Entry 6CUR (X-ray diffraction, 1.73 A resolution); this record covers chains A and B of the 3 polymer chains in the assembly.

[Chain A]
Protein: GTPase HRas
From: Homo sapiens
UniProtKB: P01112 (RASH_HUMAN); residues 1-166 here = UniProt positions 1-166
Sequence (167 residues; row label = number of the first residue in the row; numbering starts at 0):
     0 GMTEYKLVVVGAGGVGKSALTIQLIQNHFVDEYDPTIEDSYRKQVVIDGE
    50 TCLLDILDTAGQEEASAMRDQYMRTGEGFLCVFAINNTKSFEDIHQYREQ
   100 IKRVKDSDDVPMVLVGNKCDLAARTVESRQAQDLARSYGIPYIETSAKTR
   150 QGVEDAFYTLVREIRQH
Disordered / not traced: 0
Differences from the reference sequence: expression tag (0); engineered mutation Ala-64 (Tyr in P01112)
Modified residues: Cys-51 (S-hydroxycysteine; CSO)
Curated features (UniProtKB/Swiss-Prot):
  - region: His-166 (Hypervariable region)
  - motif: Tyr-32 to Tyr-40 (Effector region)
  - binding site (GTP): Gly-13 to Ala-18, Val-29 to Thr-35, Ala-59, Gly-60, Asn-116 to Asp-119, Ser-145 to Lys-147
  - modified residue: Met-1 (N-acetylmethionine), Thr-2 (N-acetylthreonine), Cys-118 (S-nitrosocysteine)
  - glycosylation: Thr-35 (Microbial infection: O-linked (Glc) threonine)
  - natural variant: Gly-12 (G12A: In CSTLO; G12C: In CSTLO; G12D: In CSTLO; G12E: In CSTLO; G12S: In CSTLO and CMEMS; G12V: In CSTLO, bladder carcinoma and CMEMS), Gly-13 (G13C: In CSTLO; G13D: In CSTLO; G13R: In SFM), Gln-22 (Q22K: In CMEMS), Glu-37 (E37EE: In CSTLO), Thr-58 (T58I: In CSTLO), Gln-61 (Q61K: In NMTC2; Q61L: In melanoma), Glu-63 (E63K: In CMEMS), Ser-89 (S89C: Found in a patient with severe fetal hydrops and pleural effusion; uncertain significance), Lys-117 (K117R: In CSTLO), Ala-146 (A146T: In CSTLO; A146V: In CSTLO)
  - mutagenesis: Ser-17 (S17N: Dominant negative. Prevents PLCE1 EGF-induced recruitment to plasma membrane. No effect on subcellular location of isoform 2), Asn-26 (N26G: Loss of interaction with PLCE1; when associated with V-12), Val-29 (V29A: No effect on interaction with PLCE1; when associated with V-12), Tyr-32 (Y32F: Loss of interaction and recruitment to plasma membrane of PLCE1; when associated with V-12), Pro-34 (P34G: No effect on interaction with PLCE1; when associated with V-12), Thr-35 (T35S: Loss of interaction with PLCE1; when associated with V-12), Glu-37 (E37G: No effect on interaction with PLCE1; when associated with V-12), Asp-38 (D38N: No effect on interaction with PLCE1; when associated with V-12), Ser-39 (S39C: No effect on interaction with PLCE1; when associated with V-12), Ala-59 (A59T: Loss of GTPase activity and creation of an autophosphorylation site), Gln-61 (Q61I: Moderately increased transformation of cultured cell lines; Q61R: Promotes interaction with SHOC2 and PP1C; Q61V: Strongly increased transformation of cultured cell lines), Ala-83 (A83T: GTP-binding activity reduced by factor of 30), 4 further mutagenesis entries in UniProt
Metal / ion sites: Mg2+: Ser-17, Thr-35 (together with GMP-PNP)
Ligand contacts: GMP-PNP (GNP; phosphoaminophosphonic acid-guanylate ester): Ala-11, Gly-12, Gly-13, Val-14, Gly-15, Lys-16, Ser-17, Ala-18, Phe-28, Val-29, Asp-30, Glu-31, Tyr-32, Asp-33, Pro-34, Thr-35, Thr-58, Ala-59, Gly-60, Gln-61, Asn-116, Lys-117, Asp-119, Leu-120, Ser-145, Ala-146, Lys-147

[Chain B]
Protein: Son of sevenless homolog 1
From: Homo sapiens
UniProtKB: Q07889 (SOS1_HUMAN); residue numbers follow UniProt; this construct covers 566-1046
Sequence (482 residues; each row starts with the number of its first residue):
   565 GQMRLPSADVYRFAEPDSEENIIFEENMQPKAGIPIIKAGTVIKLIERLT
   615 YHMYADPNFVRTFLTTYRSFCKPQELLSLIIERFEIPEPEPTEADRIAIE
   665 NGDQPLSAELKRFRKEYIQPVQLRVLNVCRHWVEHHFYDFERDAYLLQRM
   715 EEFIGTVRGKAMKKWVESITKIIQRKKIARDNGPGHNITFQSSPPTVEWH
   765 ISRPGHIETFDLLTLHPIEIARQLTLLESDLYRAVQPSELVGSVWTKEDK
   815 EINSPNLLKMIRHTTNLTLWFEKCIVETENLEERVAVVSRIIEILQVFQE
   865 LNNFNGVLEVVSAMNSSPVYRLDHTFEQIPSRQKKILEEAHELSEDHYKK
   915 YLAKLRSINPPCVPFFGIYLTNILKTEEGNPEVLKRHGKELINFSKRRKV
   965 AEITGEIQQYQNQPYCLRVESDIKRFFENLNPMGNSMEKEFTDYLFNKSL
  1015 EIEPRNPKPLPRFPKKYSYPLKSPGVRPSNPR
Disordered / not traced: 591-596, 744-750
Differences from the reference sequence: expression tag (565)
Ligand contacts: FFY (N~2~-(3-chloro-4-fluorophenyl)-N~4~-[(1R)-1-cyclopropylethyl]-8-(1,2,3,6-tetrahydropyridin-4-yl)quinazoline-2,4-diamine): Val-852, Met-878, Asn-879, Val-883, Tyr-884, Arg-885, Leu-886, Asp-887, Thr-889, Phe-890, Ile-893, Leu-901, Glu-902, His-905
Reported in the primary citation:
  - binding site for FFY: Asp-887, Glu-902
  - conformationally variable residues (side-chain flip): Phe-890

[Interface between chain A and chain B]
Residue-residue contacts (64):
  Met-1(A) with Arg-920(B)
  Gln-22(A) with Thr-753(B)
  Ile-24(A) with Asn-976(B)
  Gln-25(A) with Ile-752(B); Asn-976(B)
  Asn-26(A) with Asn-751(B); Ile-752(B); Thr-753(B), hydrogen bond (backbone-backbone); Phe-754(B); Pro-978(B)
  His-27(A) with Asn-751(B), hydrogen bond (side chain-backbone)
  Glu-31(A) with Arg-739(B)
  Asp-33(A) with Arg-694(B), hydrogen bond (backbone-side chain); Ser-732(B); Ile-736(B); Arg-739(B), salt bridge
  Pro-34(A) with Arg-694(B); Trp-729(B), hydrogen bond (backbone-side chain); Ser-732(B)
  Thr-35(A) with Trp-729(B), hydrogen bond (backbone-side chain)
  Ile-36(A) with Leu-687(B); Leu-690(B); Asn-691(B); Trp-729(B)
  Glu-37(A) with Ala-619(B); Pro-621(B); Asn-691(B), hydrogen bond (backbone-side chain); His-695(B)
  Asp-38(A) with Arg-694(B), salt bridge; His-695(B), salt bridge
  Ser-39(A) with Pro-621(B); Asn-622(B), hydrogen bond
  Arg-41(A) with Gln-973(B)
  Lys-42(A) with Gln-973(B)
  Gln-43(A) with Leu-919(B), hydrogen bond (side chain-backbone); Arg-920(B); Ser-921(B); Ile-922(B), hydrogen bond (side chain-backbone); Pro-924(B); Gln-973(B), hydrogen bond (backbone-side chain); Tyr-974(B), hydrogen bond
  Val-44(A) with Asn-923(B)
  Val-45(A) with Ser-921(B); Ile-922(B); Asn-923(B), hydrogen bond (backbone-side chain)
  Thr-50(A) with Arg-920(B); Ser-921(B), hydrogen bond (side chain-backbone)
  Leu-56(A) with Pro-621(B), hydrophobic
  Gln-61(A) with Lys-728(B), hydrogen bond; Trp-729(B)
  Glu-63(A) with Ala-725(B); Lys-728(B), salt bridge; Trp-729(B)
  Ala-66(A) with Lys-679(B)
  Met-67(A) with Pro-684(B), hydrophobic; Leu-687(B), hydrophobic; Arg-688(B)
  Gln-70(A) with Met-617(B); Tyr-618(B); Ala-619(B), hydrogen bond (side chain-backbone); Arg-688(B)
  Arg-149(A) with Thr-753(B); Gln-755(B), hydrogen bond
  Glu-153(A) with Gln-755(B)
Also at the interface, not in a pair above, chain A (33 interface residues in all): Glu-62, Ala-64, Arg-73, Lys-147, Thr-148
Also at the interface, not in a pair above, chain B (36 interface residues in all): Glu-698, Gln-977

[Summary]
33 residues of chain A and 36 residues of chain B are in contact, with 16 hydrogen bonds and 4 salt bridges.
Among the polar pairs are Asp-33(A)/Arg-739(B), Asp-38(A)/Arg-694(B) and Asp-38(A)/His-695(B). Ligands of
chain A: GMP-PNP. From the paper: a binding site for FFY at Asp-887(B) and Glu-902(B); conformational
variability at Phe-890(B).
Chain A is GTPase HRas and chain B is Son of sevenless homolog 1, both from Homo sapiens; the structure,
Ras:SOS:Ras in complex with a small molecule activator, was determined by X-ray diffraction, deposited
together with 6CUO and 6CUP.
